PDB entry 5QZB | X-ray diffraction, 1.69 A resolution | chains A and B

# Chain A
Name: Pre-mRNA-splicing factor 8
Source organism: Saccharomyces cerevisiae (strain ATCC 204508 / S288c)
Notes: fragment: yPrp8 RNaseH
UniProtKB: P33334 (PRP8_YEAST); residues 1836-2090 here = UniProt positions 1836-2090
Chain sequence (258 residues; row label = number of the first residue in the row):
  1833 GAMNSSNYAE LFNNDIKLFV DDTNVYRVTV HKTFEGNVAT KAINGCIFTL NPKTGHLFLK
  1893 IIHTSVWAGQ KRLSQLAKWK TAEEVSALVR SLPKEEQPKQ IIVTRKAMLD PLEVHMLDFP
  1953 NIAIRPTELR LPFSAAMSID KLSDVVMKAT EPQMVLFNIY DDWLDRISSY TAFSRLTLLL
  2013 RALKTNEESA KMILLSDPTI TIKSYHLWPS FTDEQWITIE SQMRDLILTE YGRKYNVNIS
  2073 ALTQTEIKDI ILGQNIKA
Not modelled in the structure: 2070-2090
Differences from the reference sequence: expression tag (1833-1835)
Curated features (UniProtKB/Swiss-Prot):
  - mutagenesis: Asp1853 (D1853A: Alters protein folding. Severely impaired growth. Strongly reduced growth at 35 degrees Celsius; when associated with A-1854; D1853N: Reduced growth at 30 degrees Celsius ...), Asp1854 (D1854A: Reduced growth at 30 degrees Celsius. Strongly reduced growth at 16 degrees Celsius. Strongly reduced growth at 35 degrees Celsius; when associated with A-1853 ...), Thr1855 (T1855A: Reduced growth at 30 degrees Celsius. Strongly reduced growth at 16 degrees Celsius), Thr1936 (T1936A: Reduced growth at 30 degrees Celsius. Strongly reduced growth at 16 degrees Celsius), Arg1937 (R1937K: Severely impaired growth. Reduced growth at 30 degrees Celsius. Strongly reduced growth at 16 degrees Celsius)

# Chain B
Name: A1 cistron-splicing factor AAR2
Source organism: Saccharomyces cerevisiae (strain ATCC 204508 / S288c)
Notes: fragment: GAMA - Aar2(1-152) - SSSSS - Aar2(171-317); engineered mutation(s): L153_D170delinsSSSSS
UniProtKB: P32357 (AAR2_YEAST); numbering as in UniProt; present here: 1-152, 171-317
Chain sequence (308 residues; numbered -3 to 317; 13 numbers in that range are skipped by the numbering (no residue carries them; nothing is unmodelled there); the number before each row is that of its first residue; numbers below 1 keep their minus sign (Gly-3 is residue -3)):
    -3 GAMAMNTVPF TSAPIEVTIG IDQYSFNVKE NQPFHGIKDI PIGHVHVIHF QHADNSSMRY
    57 GYWFDCRMGN FYIQYDPKDG LYKMMEERDG AKFENIVHNF KERQMMVSYP KIDEDDTWYN
   117 LTEFVQMDKI RKIVRKDENQ FSYVDSSMTT VQENEL
   166 SSSSSDPAHS LNYTVINFKS REAIRPGHEM EDFLDKSYYL NTVMLQGIFK NSSNYFGELQ
   226 FAFLNAMFFG NYGSSLQWHA MIELICSSAT VPKHMLDKLD EILYYQIKTL PEQYSDILLN
   286 ERVWNICLYS SFQKNSLHNT EKIMENKYPE LL
Not modelled in the structure: -3 to 0, 166-169
Differences from the reference sequence: expression tag (-3 to 0); linker (166-170)
Curated features (UniProtKB/Swiss-Prot):
  - region: Leu261 to Ile282 (Leucine-zipper)
  - modified residue: Ser253 (Phosphoserine), Thr274 (Phosphothreonine)
  - mutagenesis: Ser253 (S253A: No effect on interaction with PRP8; S253D/E: Disrupts interaction with PRP8)

# Chain A / chain B interface
Pairs across the interface (17; chain A residue first):
  Gln1907(A) with Met195(B); Leu199(B)
  Leu1908(A) with Met195(B), hydrophobic
  Trp1911(A) with Glu194(B); Met195(B), hydrophobic; Phe198(B), hydrophobic
  Asp1942(A) with Lys184(B), salt bridge
  Glu1945(A) with Lys184(B), salt bridge
  Val1946(A) with Ile189(B), hydrophobic; Glu194(B); Phe198(B), hydrophobic
  His1947(A) with Glu194(B), salt bridge
  Leu1949(A) with Lys184(B); Ser185(B); Arg186(B); Ile189(B), hydrophobic
  Asp1950(A) with Arg186(B), salt bridge

# In short
Chain A and chain B form an interface of 9 and 8 residues respectively, with 4 salt bridges. Polar contacts
include Asp1942(A)-Lys184(B), Glu1945(A)-Lys184(B) and His1947(A)-Glu194(B). From UniProt: 5 mutagenesis sites
on chain A; one mutagenesis site on chain B.
Chain A is Pre-mRNA-splicing factor 8 and chain B is A1 cistron-splicing factor AAR2, both from Saccharomyces
cerevisiae (strain ATCC 204508 / S288c); the structure, PanDDA analysis group deposition -- Auto-refined data
of Aar2/RNaseH for ground state model 26, was determined by X-ray diffraction, deposited together with 5QY1,
5QY2, 5QY3, 5QY4, 5QY5, 5QY6 and 128 further entries.
